PDB entry 7BL1 | electron microscopy, 9.80 A resolution (very low resolution: no residue pairs are listed; an interface is given only as per-side residue counts) | chains CCC and DDD of the 6 polymer chains in the assembly

== Chain CCC ==
Protein: Phosphoinositide 3-kinase regulatory subunit 4
Organism: Homo sapiens
Notes: EC 2.7.11.1
Reference sequence: Q99570 (PI3R4_HUMAN); numbering as in UniProt (aligned over 1-1358)
Amino-acid sequence (1371 residues; row label = number of the first residue in the row):
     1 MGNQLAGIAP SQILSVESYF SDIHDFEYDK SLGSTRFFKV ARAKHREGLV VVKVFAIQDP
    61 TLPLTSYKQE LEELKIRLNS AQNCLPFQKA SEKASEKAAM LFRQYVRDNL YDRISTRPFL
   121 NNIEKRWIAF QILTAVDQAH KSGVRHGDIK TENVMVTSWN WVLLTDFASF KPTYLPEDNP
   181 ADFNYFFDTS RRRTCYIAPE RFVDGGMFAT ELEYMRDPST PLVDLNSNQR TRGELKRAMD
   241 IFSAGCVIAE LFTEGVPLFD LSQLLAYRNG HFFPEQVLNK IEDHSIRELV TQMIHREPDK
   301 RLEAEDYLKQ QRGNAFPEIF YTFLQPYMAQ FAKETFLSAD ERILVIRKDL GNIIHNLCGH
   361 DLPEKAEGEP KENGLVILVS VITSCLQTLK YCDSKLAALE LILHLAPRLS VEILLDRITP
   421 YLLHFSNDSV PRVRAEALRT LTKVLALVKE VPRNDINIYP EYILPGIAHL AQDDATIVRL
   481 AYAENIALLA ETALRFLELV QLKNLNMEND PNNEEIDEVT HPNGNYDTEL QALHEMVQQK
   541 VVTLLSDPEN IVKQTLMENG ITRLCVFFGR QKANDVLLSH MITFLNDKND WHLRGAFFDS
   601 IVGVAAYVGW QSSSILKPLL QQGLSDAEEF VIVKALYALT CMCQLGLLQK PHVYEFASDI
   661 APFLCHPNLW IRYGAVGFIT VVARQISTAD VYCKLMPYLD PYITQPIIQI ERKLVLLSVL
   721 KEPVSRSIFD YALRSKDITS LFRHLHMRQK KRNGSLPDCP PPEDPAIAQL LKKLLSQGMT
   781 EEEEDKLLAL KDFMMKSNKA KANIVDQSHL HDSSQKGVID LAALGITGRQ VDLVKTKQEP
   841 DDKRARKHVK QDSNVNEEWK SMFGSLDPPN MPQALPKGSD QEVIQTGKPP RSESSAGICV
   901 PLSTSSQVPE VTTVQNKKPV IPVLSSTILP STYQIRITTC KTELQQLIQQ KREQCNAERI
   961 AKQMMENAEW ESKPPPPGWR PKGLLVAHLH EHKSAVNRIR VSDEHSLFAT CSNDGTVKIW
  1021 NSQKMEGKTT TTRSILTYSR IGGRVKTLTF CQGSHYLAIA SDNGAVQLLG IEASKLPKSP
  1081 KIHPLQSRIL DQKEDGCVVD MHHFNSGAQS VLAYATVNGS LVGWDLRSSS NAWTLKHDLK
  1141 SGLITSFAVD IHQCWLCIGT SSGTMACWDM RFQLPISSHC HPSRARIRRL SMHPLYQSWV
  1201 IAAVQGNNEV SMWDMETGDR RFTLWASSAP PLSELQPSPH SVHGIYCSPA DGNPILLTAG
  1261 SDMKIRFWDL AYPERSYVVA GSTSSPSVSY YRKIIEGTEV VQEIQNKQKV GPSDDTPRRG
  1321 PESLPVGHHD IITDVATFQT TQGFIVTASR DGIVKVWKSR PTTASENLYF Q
Disordered / not traced: 1-11, 510-520, 702-706, 817-958, 1359-1371
Construct notes: expression tag (1359-1371)
UniProt features mapped onto this chain:
  - active site: Asp148 (Proton acceptor)
  - binding site (ATP): Leu32 to Val40, Lys53
  - modified residue: Ser808 (Phosphoserine), Ser813 (Phosphoserine), Ser853 (Phosphoserine), Ser865 (Phosphoserine), Thr1316 (Phosphothreonine)
  - lipidation: Gly2 (N-myristoyl glycine)

== Chain DDD ==
Protein: Ras-related protein Rab-5A
Organism: Homo sapiens
Notes: EC 3.6.5.2
Reference sequence: P20339 (RAB5A_HUMAN); residues 16-183 here = UniProt positions 16-183
Amino-acid sequence (168 residues; each row starts with the number of its first residue):
    16 NKISQFKLVL LGESAVGKSS LVLRFVKGQF HEFQESTIGA AFLTQTVSLD DTTVKFEIWD
    76 TAGLERYHSL APMYYRGAQA AIVVYDITNE ESFARAKNWV KELQRQASPN IVIALSGNKA
   136 DLANKRAVDF QEAQSYADDN SLLFMETSAK TSMNVNEIFM AIAKKLPK
Construct notes: conflict Ser19 (Cys in P20339), Ser63 (Cys in P20339), Leu79 (Gln in P20339)
Bound ions: Mg2+: Ser34, Thr52 (together with GTP)
Residues lining bound ligands: GTP (guanosine-5'-triphosphate): Glu28, Ser29, Ala30, Val31, Gly32, Lys33, Ser34, Ser35, Phe45, His46, Glu47, Gln49, Glu50, Ser51, Thr52, Thr76, Ala77, Gly78, Leu79, Asn133, Lys134, Asp136, Leu137, Ser163, Ala164, Lys165
UniProt features mapped onto this chain:
  - motif: Gln44 to Ala56 (Switch 1), Ala77 to Ala93 (Switch 2)
  - binding site (GTP): Ser29, Ala30, Gly32, Lys33, Ser34, Ser35, His46, Glu47, Thr52, Gly78, Asn133, Lys134, Asp136, Ala164, Lys165
  - binding site (Mg(2+)): Ser34, Thr52
  - modified residue: Ser84 (Phosphoserine)
  - glycosylation: Arg120 (Microbial infection: N-beta-linked (GlcNAc) arginine)

== How chain CCC and chain DDD interact ==
At this resolution (10 A) residue pairs are not listed: 5 residues of chain CCC and 4 of chain DDD lie at the interface.
From the paper, about this interface:
  - interface residues, chain CCC: Leu771(CCC), Val1278(CCC)

== In short ==
Chain CCC and chain DDD form an interface of 5 and 4 residues respectively. Chain DDD binds GTP. Ser34(DDD)
and Thr52(DDD) form the Mg2+ site. From UniProt: active-site residue Asp148(CCC) and 10 ATP-binding residues
on chain CCC; 15 GTP-binding residues and Mg2+-binding residues Ser34(DDD) and Thr52(DDD) on chain DDD. The
paper reports interface residues Leu771(CCC) and Val1278(CCC).
Here chain CCC is Phosphoinositide 3-kinase regulatory subunit 4 and chain DDD is Ras-related protein Rab-5A,
both from Homo sapiens. Entry 7BL1 (human complex II-BATS bound to membrane-attached Rab5a-GTP) was determined
by electron microscopy.
